6OZK - chains A and D of the 4 polymer chains in the assembly; structure by X-ray diffraction, 2.10 A resolution.

Chain A:
Molecule: Endonuclease V
Source organism: Mus musculus
Notes: EC 3.1.26.-
Reference sequence: Q8C9A2 (ENDOV_MOUSE); residues 6-250 here = UniProt positions 6-250
Sequence (246 residues; each row starts with the number of its first residue):
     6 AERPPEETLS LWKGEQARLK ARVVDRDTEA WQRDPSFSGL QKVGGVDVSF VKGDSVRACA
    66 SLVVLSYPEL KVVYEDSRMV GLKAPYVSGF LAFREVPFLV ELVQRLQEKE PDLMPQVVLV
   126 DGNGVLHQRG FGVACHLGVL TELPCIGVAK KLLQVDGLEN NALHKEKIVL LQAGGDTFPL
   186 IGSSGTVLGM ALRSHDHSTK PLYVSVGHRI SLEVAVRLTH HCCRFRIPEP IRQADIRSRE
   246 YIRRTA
Disordered / not traced: 6, 59
Sequence notes: expression tag (251)
UniProt features mapped onto this chain:
  - binding site (Mg(2+)): Asp52, Asp126
  - site: Tyr91 (Interaction with target DNA)
  - mutagenesis: Ser93 (S93P: No effect on activity), Gln133 (Q133P: No effect on activity)
Ion coordination: Ca2+ site 1: Asp52, Asp240 (shared with 1 residue of chain C); Ca2+ site 2: Asp52, Asp126 (shared with 2 residues of chain C)
Reported in the primary citation:
  - mutagenesis - K155A: abolished catalytic activity
  - mutagenesis - K155M, R244A (10-fold): decreased catalytic activity
  - catalytic residues: Asp240 (proposed by the authors, not directly observed)

Chain D:
Molecule: 23-nt DNA/RNA hybrid strand
Sequence (23 nucleotides; row label = number of the first residue in the row):
     1 CGGUAACCCI AUAUGCAUGC AUU
Disordered / not traced: 1-8
Ion coordination: Ca2+ site 1: A11, U12 (shared with 2 residues of chain B); Ca2+ site 2: U12 (shared with 2 residues of chain B)

How chain A and chain D interact:
Pairs across the interface (17; chain A residue first):
  Lys156(A) with U23(D), hydrogen bond to the base
  His200(A) with U18(D), salt bridge to the phosphate
  His202(A) with U18(D), sugar contact
  Ser203(A) with U18(D), phosphate contact; G19(D), hydrogen bond to the phosphate
  Thr204(A) with G19(D), hydrogen bond to the phosphate
  Lys205(A) with G19(D), hydrogen bond to the phosphate; C20(D), phosphate contact
  Phe230(A) with A17(D), phosphate contact; U18(D), phosphate contact
  Arg231(A) with U18(D), hydrogen bond to the phosphate; G19(D), phosphate contact
  Arg237(A) with C16(D), hydrogen bond to the phosphate; A17(D), salt bridge to the phosphate
  Ile241(A) with C16(D), phosphate contact
  Arg244(A) with C16(D), salt bridge to the phosphate
  Arg248(A) with G15(D), salt bridge to the phosphate
Also at the interface, not in a pair above, chain D (8 interface residues in all): U14

Overview:
12 residues of chain A face 8 of chain D across their interface; the contacts include 6 hydrogen bonds and 4
salt bridges. Polar pairs include Lys156(A)-U23(D), Ser203(A)-G19(D) and Thr204(A)-G19(D). From the paper: the
catalytic residue Asp240(A); K155M and R244A of chain A reduce catalytic activity.
Here chain A is Endonuclease V (Mus musculus) and chain D is a 23-nt DNA/RNA hybrid strand. Entry 6OZK
(Crystal structure of Mus musculus (Mm) Endonuclease V in complex with a 23mer RNA oligo containing ...) was
determined by X-ray diffraction together with 6OZF, 6OZG, 6OZH, 6OZI, 6OZJ, 6OZL and 7 further entries from
the same study.
